8JOZ - chains A and B; structure by X-ray diffraction, 2.22 A resolution.

# Chain A
Name: tRNA 5-carboxymethoxyuridine methyltransferase
Source organism: Escherichia coli K-12
Notes: EC 2.1.1.-
UniProtKB: P36566 (CMOM_ECOLI); numbering as in UniProt (aligned over 2-261)
Chain sequence (282 residues; row label = number of the first residue in the row; numbers below 1 keep their minus sign (Met-15 is residue -15)):
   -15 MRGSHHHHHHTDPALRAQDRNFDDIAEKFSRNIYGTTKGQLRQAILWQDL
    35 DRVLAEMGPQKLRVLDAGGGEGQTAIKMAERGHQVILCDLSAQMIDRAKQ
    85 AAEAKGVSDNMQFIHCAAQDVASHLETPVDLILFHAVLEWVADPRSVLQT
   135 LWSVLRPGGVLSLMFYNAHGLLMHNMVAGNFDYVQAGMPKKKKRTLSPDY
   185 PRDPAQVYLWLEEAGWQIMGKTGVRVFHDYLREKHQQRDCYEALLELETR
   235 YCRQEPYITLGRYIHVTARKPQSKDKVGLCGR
Unresolved in the structure: -15 to 0, 258-266
Construct notes: initiating methionine (-15); expression tag (-14 to 1, 262-266)
Residues lining bound ligands: sinefungin (SFG): Asp3, Arg4, Asn5, Phe6, Phe13, Tyr18, Arg26, Asp50, Gly52, Gly53, Gly54, Gln57, Cys72, Asp73, Leu74, Ser75, Met78, Cys100, Ala101, Ala102, Gln103, His119, Ala120, Val121, Trp124, Val125
From the paper describing this entry:
  - self-association interface (contacts with another copy of this molecule); pairs are residue here / residue on that copy: His153-Tyr241, Val161-Arg216 (backbone contact), Gln169-Arg234 (backbone contact), Asp213-Arg216 (backbone contact)
  - contacts within the chain: Leu215-Arg216 (backbone contact)
  - binding site for sinefungin: Asp3, Tyr18, Arg26, Gly52 to Gly54, Asp73, Ala101
  - conformationally variable residues (order/disorder transition): Ala170 to Pro188
  - catalytic residues: Arg26, Trp124, Tyr247
  - specificity-determining residues: Ala162, Asn164
  - mutagenesis - N164E, R178E: decreased catalytic activity with tRNA Ser (chain B)
  - mutagenesis - K22E: abolished catalytic activity with tRNA Ser (chain B)
  - mutagenesis - H158A, K176E, K177E, K218E: unchanged catalytic activity with tRNA Ser (chain B)
  - binding site for tRNA Ser (chain B): Lys12, Asn16, Lys22, Arg26, Trp124, Tyr150, His158, Asn159, Ala162, Asn164, Lys176, Lys177, Arg178, Ser181, Arg209, Lys218, Arg246, Tyr247

# Chain B
Molecule: tRNA Ser
Source organism: Escherichia coli K-12
Sequence (88 nucleotides; row label = number of the first residue in the row; note: 1 number in that range is skipped by the numbering (no residue carries it; nothing is unmodelled there); a row labelled like 20A-20B holds insertion residues (20A, then the next letters in order)):
     1 GGAAGUGUGGCCGAGC
    18 GGU
20A-20B UG
    21 AAGGCACCGGUCUXGAXAACCGGCGAC
47A-47K CCGAAAGGGUU
    48 CCAGAGUUCGAAUCUCUGCGCUUCCGCCA
Modified positions: 4SU (4-thiouridine-5'-monophosphate) at position 8, OMG (o2'-methylguanosine-5'-monophosphate) at position 18, H2U (5,6-dihydrouridine-5'-monophosphate) at position 20, H2U (5,6-dihydrouridine-5'-monophosphate) at position 20A, OMC (o2'-methylycytidine-5'-monophosphate) at position 32, CM0 (5-(carboxymethoxy) uridine-5'-monophosphate) at position 34, ZJS (N-(3-methylbut-2-en-1-yl)adenosine 5'-(dihydrogen phosphate)) at position 37, 5MU (5-methyluridine 5'-monophosphate) at position 54, PSU (pseudouridine-5'-monophosphate) at position 55
Glycans and other covalent adducts: covalent link C16-OMG_18
Bound ions: Mg2+ site 1 near C48 (its only coordinating residue here); Mg2+ site 2 near A59 (its only coordinating residue here)
From the paper describing this entry:
  - Mg2+ coordination: C48, A59

# Chain A / chain B interface
Contacting residue pairs (37):
  Phe6(A) - CM0_34(B)  base contact
  Lys12(A) - OMC_32(B)  salt bridge to the phosphate
  Lys12(A) - U33(B)  salt bridge to the phosphate
  Phe13(A) - CM0_34(B)  base contact
  Asn16(A) - U33(B)  hydrogen bond to the phosphate
  Asn16(A) - CM0_34(B)  base contact
  Ile17(A) - CM0_34(B)  base contact
  Lys22(A) - CM0_34(B)  hydrogen bond to the phosphate
  Lys22(A) - G35(B)  salt bridge to the phosphate
  Arg26(A) - CM0_34(B)  base contact
  Ala120(A) - CM0_34(B)  base contact
  Trp124(A) - CM0_34(B)  base contact
  Tyr150(A) - CM0_34(B)  hydrogen bond to the sugar
  His158(A) - G35(B)  salt bridge to the phosphate
  Asn159(A) - G35(B)  sugar contact
  Ala162(A) - G35(B)  hydrogen bond to the base
  Asn164(A) - G35(B)  hydrogen bond to the base
  Asn164(A) - A36(B)  base contact
  Tyr167(A) - A36(B)  sugar contact
  Lys175(A) - A36(B)  phosphate contact
  Lys175(A) - ZJS_37(B)  salt bridge to the phosphate
  Lys176(A) - OMC_32(B)  base contact
  Lys176(A) - A36(B)  salt bridge to the phosphate
  Lys176(A) - ZJS_37(B)  salt bridge to the phosphate
  Lys177(A) - G29(B)  phosphate contact
  Lys177(A) - G30(B)  salt bridge to the phosphate
  Arg178(A) - G30(B)  salt bridge to the phosphate
  Arg178(A) - U31(B)  salt bridge to the phosphate
  Leu180(A) - CM0_34(B)  sugar contact
  Ser181(A) - CM0_34(B)  hydrogen bond to the sugar
  Arg209(A) - CM0_34(B)  base contact
  Asp213(A) - CM0_34(B)  base contact
  Lys218(A) - U33(B)  hydrogen bond to the base
  Lys218(A) - G35(B)  hydrogen bond to the base
  Arg246(A) - CM0_34(B)  sugar contact
  Arg246(A) - G35(B)  salt bridge to the phosphate
  Tyr247(A) - CM0_34(B)  base contact
Interface residues without a listed pair, chain A (30 interface residues in all): Glu123, Leu155, Thr179, Pro182
From the paper, about this interface:
  - residue pairs: Lys12(A)-OMC_32(B), Lys12(A)-U33(B), Asn16(A)-U33(B), His158(A)-G35(B), Asn159(A)-G35(B), Ala162(A)-G35(B) (backbone contact), Asn164(A)-G35(B), Lys176(A)-A36(B), Lys177(A)-G30(B), Arg178(A)-G30(B), Arg178(A)-U31(B), Lys218(A)-U33(B) (hydrogen bond), Lys218(A)-G35(B) (hydrogen bond), Arg246(A)-G35(B)
  - interface residues, chain A: Asn16(A), Lys22(A), Arg26(A), Trp124(A), Tyr150(A), Lys176(A), Ser181(A), Arg209(A), Tyr247(A)

# Summary
The interface between chain A and chain B involves 30 residues on one side and 9 on the other, with 8 hydrogen
bonds and 11 salt bridges. Polar contacts include Ala162(A)-G35(B), Asn164(A)-G35(B) and Lys218(A)-U33(B). The
paper describes contacts between Lys12(A) and OMC_32(B), Lys12(A) and U33(B) and Asn16(A) and U33(B) among
others; a backbone contact between Ala162(A) and G35(B); hydrogen bonds between Lys218(A) and U33(B) and
Lys218(A) and G35(B). From the paper: catalytic residues Arg26(A), Trp124(A) and Tyr247(A); N164E and R178E of
chain A reduce catalytic activity with tRNA Ser (chain B); 7 substitutions were tested in all.
Chain A is tRNA 5-carboxymethoxyuridine methyltransferase and chain B is tRNA Ser, both from Escherichia coli
K-12; the structure, Crystal structure of CmoM from E. coli complexed with sinefungin and cellularly expressed
tRNA Ser, was determined by X-ray diffraction.
